3HR2 - chains A and B of the 3 polymer chains in the assembly; structure by fiber diffraction, 5.16 A resolution (low resolution: residue-level contacts below are approximate; hydrogen-bond / salt-bridge calls are withheld).

# Chain A
Protein: Collagen alpha-1(I) chain
From: Rattus norvegicus
UniProtKB: P02454 (CO1A1_RAT); residues 1-1056 here correspond to UniProt positions 152-1207 (UniProt number = residue number + 151)
Amino-acid sequence (1056 residues; row label = number of the first residue in the row):
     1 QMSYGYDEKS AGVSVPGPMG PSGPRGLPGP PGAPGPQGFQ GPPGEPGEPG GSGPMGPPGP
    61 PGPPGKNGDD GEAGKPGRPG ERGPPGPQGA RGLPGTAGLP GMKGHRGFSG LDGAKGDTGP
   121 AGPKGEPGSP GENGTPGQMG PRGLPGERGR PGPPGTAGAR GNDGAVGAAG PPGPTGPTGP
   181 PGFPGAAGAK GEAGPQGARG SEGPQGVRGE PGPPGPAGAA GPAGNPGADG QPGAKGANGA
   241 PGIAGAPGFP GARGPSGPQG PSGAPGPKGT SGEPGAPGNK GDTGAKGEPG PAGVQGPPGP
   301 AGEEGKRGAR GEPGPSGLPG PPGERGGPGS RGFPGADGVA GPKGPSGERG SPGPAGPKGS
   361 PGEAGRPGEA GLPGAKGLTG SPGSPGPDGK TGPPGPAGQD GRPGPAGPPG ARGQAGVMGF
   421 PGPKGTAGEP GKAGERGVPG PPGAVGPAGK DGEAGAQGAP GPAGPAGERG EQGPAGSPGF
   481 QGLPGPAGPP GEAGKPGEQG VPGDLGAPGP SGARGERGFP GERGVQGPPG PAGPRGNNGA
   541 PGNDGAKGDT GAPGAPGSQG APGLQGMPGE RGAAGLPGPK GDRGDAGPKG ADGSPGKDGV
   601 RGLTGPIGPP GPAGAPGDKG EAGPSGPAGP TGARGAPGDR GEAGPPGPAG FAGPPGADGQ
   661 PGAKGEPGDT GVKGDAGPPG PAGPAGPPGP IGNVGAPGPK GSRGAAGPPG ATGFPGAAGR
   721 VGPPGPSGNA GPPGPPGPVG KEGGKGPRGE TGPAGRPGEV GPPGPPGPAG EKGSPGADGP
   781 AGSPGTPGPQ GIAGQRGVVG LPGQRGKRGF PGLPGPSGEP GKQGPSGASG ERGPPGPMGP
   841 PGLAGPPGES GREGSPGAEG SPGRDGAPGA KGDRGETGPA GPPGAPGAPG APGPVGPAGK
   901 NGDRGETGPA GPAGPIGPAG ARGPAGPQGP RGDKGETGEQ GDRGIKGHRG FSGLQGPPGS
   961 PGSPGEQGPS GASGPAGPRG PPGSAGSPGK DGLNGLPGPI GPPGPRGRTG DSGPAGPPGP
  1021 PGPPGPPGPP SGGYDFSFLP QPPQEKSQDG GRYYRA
Not modelled in the structure: 1055-1056
Modified residues: Pro28, Pro31, Pro34, Pro43, Pro46, Pro49, Pro61, Pro64, Pro79, Pro85, Pro94, Pro100, Pro127, Pro130, Pro136, Pro145, Pro151, Pro154, Pro172, Pro181, Pro184, Pro211, Pro214, Pro226, Pro232, Pro241, Pro247, Pro250, Pro265, Pro274, Pro277, Pro289, Pro298, Pro313, Pro319, Pro322, Pro328, Pro334, Pro352, Pro361, Pro367, Pro373, Pro382, Pro385, Pro394, Pro403, Pro409, Pro421, Pro430, Pro439, Pro442, Pro460, Pro478, Pro484, Pro490, Pro496, Pro502, Pro508, Pro520, Pro529, Pro541, Pro553, Pro556, Pro562, Pro568, Pro577, Pro610, Pro616, Pro637, Pro646, Pro655, Pro661, Pro667, Pro679, Pro688, Pro697, Pro709, Pro715, Pro724, Pro733, Pro736, Pro757, Pro763, Pro766, Pro775, Pro784, Pro802, Pro811, Pro814, Pro820, Pro835, Pro841, Pro847, Pro856, Pro862, Pro868, Pro883, Pro886, Pro889, Pro958, Pro961, Pro964, Pro982, Pro988, Pro997, Pro1002, Pro1003, Pro1018, Pro1021, Pro1024, Pro1027 (4-hydroxyproline; HYP); Lys103, Lys700, Lys934, Lys946 (5-hydroxylysine; LYZ)
Swiss-Prot annotation at these positions:
  - region: Gln1 to Pro16 (Nonhelical region (N-terminal)), Gly1025 to Asp1035 (Major antigenic determinant (of neutral salt-extracted rat skin collagen)), Ser1031 to Ala1056 (Nonhelical region (C-terminal))
  - motif (Cell attachment site): Arg583 to Asp585, Arg931 to Asp933
  - modified residue: Gln1 (Pyrrolidone carboxylic acid), Lys9 (Allysine), Ser10 (Phosphoserine), Pro28 (4-hydroxyproline), Pro31 (4-hydroxyproline), Pro34 (4-hydroxyproline), Pro43 (4-hydroxyproline), Pro46 (4-hydroxyproline), Pro49 (4-hydroxyproline), Pro64 (4-hydroxyproline), Pro79 (4-hydroxyproline), Pro85 (4-hydroxyproline), Pro94 (4-hydroxyproline), Pro100 (4-hydroxyproline), Ser109 (Phosphoserine), Pro127 (4-hydroxyproline), Pro130 (4-hydroxyproline), Pro136 (4-hydroxyproline), Pro145 (4-hydroxyproline), Pro151 (4-hydroxyproline) and 100 more in UniProt

# Chain B
Protein: Collagen alpha-2(I) chain
From: Rattus norvegicus
UniProtKB: P02466 (CO1A2_RAT); residues -1 to 1026 here correspond to UniProt positions 86-1113 (UniProt number = residue number + 87)
Amino-acid sequence (1028 residues; each row starts with the number of its first residue; numbers below 1 keep their minus sign (Gln-1 is residue -1)):
    -1 QYSDKGVSAG PGPMGLMGPR GPPGAVGAPG PQGFQGPAGE PGEPGQTGPA GSRGPAGPPG
    59 KAGEDGHPGK PGRPGERGVV GPQGARGFPG TPGLPGFKGI RGHNGLDGLK GQPGAQGVKG
   119 EPGAPGENGT PGQAGARGLP GERGRVGAPG PAGARGSDGS VGPVGPAGPI GSAGPPGFPG
   179 APGPKGELGP VGNPGPAGPA GPRGEAGLPG LSGPVGPPGN PGANGLTGAK GATGLPGVAG
   239 APGLPGPRGI PGPVGAAGAT GPRGLVGEPG PAGSKGETGN KGEPGSAGAQ GPPGPSGEEG
   299 KRGSPGEPGS AGPAGPPGLR GSPGSRGLPG ADGRAGVMGP PGNRGSTGPA GVRGPNGDAG
   359 RPGEPGLMGP RGLPGSPGNV GPAGKEGPVG LPGIDGRPGP IGPAGPRGEA GNIGFPGPKG
   419 PSGDPGKPGE KGHPGLAGAR GAPGPDGNNG AQGPPGPQGV QGGKGEQGPA GPPGFQGLPG
   479 PSGTAGEVGK PGERGLPGEF GLPGPAGPRG ERGPPGESGA AGPSGPIGIR GPSGAPGPDG
   539 NKGEAGAVGA PGSAGASGPG GLPGERGAAG IPGGKGEKGE TGLRGEIGNP GRDGARGAPG
   599 AIGAPGPAGA SGDRGEAGAA GPSGPAGPRG SPGERGEVGP AGPNGFAGPA GSAGQPGAKG
   659 EKGTKGPKGE NGIVGPTGPV GAAGPSGPNG PPGPAGSRGD GGPPGMTGFP GAAGRTGPPG
   719 PSGITGPPGP PGAAGKEGIR GPRGDQGPVG RTGEIGASGP PGFAGEKGPS GEPGTTGPPG
   779 TAGPQGLLGA PGILGLPGSR GERGQPGIAG ALGEPGPLGI AGPPGARGPP GAVGSPGVNG
   839 APGEAGRDGN PGSDGPPGRD GQPGHKGERG YPGNIGPTGA AGAPGPHGSV GPAGKHGNRG
   899 EPGPAGSVGP VGAVGPRGPS GPQGIRGDKG EPGDKGARGL PGLKGHNGLQ GLPGLAGLHG
   959 DQGAPGPVGP AGPRGPAGPS GPIGKDGRSG HPGPVGPAGV RGSQGSQGPA GPPGPPGPPG
  1019 PPGVSGGG
Not modelled in the structure: -1 to 0
Modified residues: Pro21, Pro27, Pro39, Pro42, Pro57, Pro66, Pro72, Pro87, Pro90, Pro93, Pro111, Pro120, Pro123, Pro129, Pro138, Pro147, Pro174, Pro177, Pro180, Pro192, Pro207, Pro216, Pro234, Pro240, Pro243, Pro249, Pro267, Pro282, Pro291, Pro315, Pro321, Pro327, Pro360, Pro363, Pro372, Pro375, Pro390, Pro396, Pro414, Pro423, Pro426, Pro441, Pro453, Pro471, Pro477, Pro489, Pro501, Pro513, Pro534, Pro561, Pro570, Pro597, Pro603, Pro654, Pro708, Pro717, Pro726, Pro729, Pro771, Pro777, Pro789, Pro795, Pro804, Pro813, Pro822, Pro828, Pro834, Pro840, Pro849, Pro855, Pro861, Pro870, Pro1011, Pro1014, Pro1017 (4-hydroxyproline; HYP); Lys96, Lys117, Lys183, Lys228, Lys273, Lys657, Lys933 (5-hydroxylysine; LYZ)
Swiss-Prot annotation at these positions:
  - motif (Cell attachment site): Arg696 to Asp698, Arg741 to Asp743, Arg924 to Asp926
  - modified residue: Gln-1 (Pyrrolidone carboxylic acid), Lys3 (Allysine)

# Interface between chain A and chain B
Residue-residue contacts (179; chain A residue first):
  Gly50(A) - Gly43(B)
  Gly65(A) - Gly58(B)
  Asp70(A) - Gly61(B)
  Gly77(A) - Pro69(B)
  Gly92(A) - Gly85(B)
  Gly95(A) - Gly88(B)
  Gly104(A) - Gly97(B)
  Gly128(A) - Gly118(B)
  Met139(A) - Gly130(B)
  Gly140(A) - Gly130(B)
  Arg150(A) - Gly142(B)
  Gly161(A) - Gly154(B)
  Gly164(A) - Gly157(B)
  Val166(A) - Gly160(B)
  Gly167(A) - Gly160(B)
  Ala169(A) - Gly163(B)
  Gly170(A) - Gly163(B)
  Gly173(A) - Gly166(B)
  Thr175(A) - Gly169(B)
  Thr178(A) - Gly172(B)
  Pro181(A) - Gly175(B)
  Gly185(A) - Gly178(B)
  Ala187(A) - Gly181(B)
  Gly188(A) - Gly181(B)
  Lys190(A) - Gly184(B)
  Gly194(A) - Gly187(B)
  Gly203(A) - Gly196(B)
  Gly209(A) - Gly202(B)
  Pro211(A) - Gly205(B)
  Gly215(A) - Gly208(B)
  Pro232(A) - Gly226(B)
  Asn238(A) - Gly229(B)
  Gly239(A) - Gly232(B)
  Ala240(A) - Gly232(B)
  Pro241(A) - Leu233(B)
  Gly245(A) - Gly238(B)
  Ala246(A) - Gly238(B)
  Gly248(A) - Gly241(B)
  Pro250(A) - Leu242(B)
  Arg253(A) - Gly244(B)
  Gln259(A) - Val252(B)
  Pro265(A) - Gly259(B)
  Gly269(A) - Gly262(B)
  Gly278(A) - Ala270(B)
  Gly278(A) - Gly271(B)
  Asn279(A) - Gly271(B)
  Gly281(A) - Lys273(B)
  Gly287(A) - Gly280(B)
  Gly290(A) - Gly283(B)
  Ala292(A) - Gly283(B)
  Ala292(A) - Ser284(B)
  Gly293(A) - Gly286(B)
  Gly302(A) - Gly295(B)
  Glu304(A) - Glu296(B)
  Gly305(A) - Gly298(B)
  Arg307(A) - Gly301(B)
  Gly308(A) - Arg300(B)
  Gly308(A) - Gly301(B)
  Gly326(A) - Gly319(B)
  Gly329(A) - Gly322(B)
  Ser330(A) - Gly322(B)
  Gly338(A) - Gly331(B)
  Gly341(A) - Ala333(B)
  Lys343(A) - Gly334(B)
  Gly347(A) - Gly340(B)
  Gly350(A) - Gly343(B)
  Pro352(A) - Thr345(B)
  Gly353(A) - Gly346(B)
  Gly356(A) - Gly349(B)
  Lys358(A) - Gly352(B)
  Gly359(A) - Gly352(B)
  Pro361(A) - Gly355(B)
  Gly362(A) - Gly355(B)
  Pro367(A) - Gly361(B)
  Gly368(A) - Gly361(B)
  Ala370(A) - Gly364(B)
  Gly383(A) - Gly376(B)
  Gly386(A) - Val378(B)
  Asp388(A) - Ala381(B)
  Gly389(A) - Ala381(B)
  Gly398(A) - Pro390(B)
  Gly398(A) - Gly391(B)
  Gly413(A) - Gly406(B)
  Gly437(A) - Gly430(B)
  Pro442(A) - Gly436(B)
  Gly443(A) - Gly436(B)
  Gly467(A) - Gly460(B)
  Gly476(A) - Ala468(B)
  Gly476(A) - Gly469(B)
  Gly497(A) - Gly490(B)
  Glu498(A) - Gly490(B)
  Gly506(A) - Gly499(B)
  Gly509(A) - Pro501(B)
  Gly515(A) - Arg507(B)
  Gly515(A) - Gly508(B)
  Arg517(A) - Gly508(B)
  Gly524(A) - Gly517(B)
  Gly527(A) - Gly520(B)
  Gly530(A) - Ser522(B)
  Pro541(A) - Gly532(B)
  Gly548(A) - Gly541(B)
  Gly551(A) - Gly544(B)
  Ala552(A) - Gly544(B)
  Gly563(A) - Ser555(B)
  Gly563(A) - Gly556(B)
  Gly569(A) - Gly562(B)
  Gly572(A) - Gly565(B)
  Gly575(A) - Gly568(B)
  Leu576(A) - Gly568(B)
  Gly581(A) - Gly574(B)
  Arg583(A) - Lys576(B)
  Gly584(A) - Lys576(B)
  Gly587(A) - Gly580(B)
  Gly590(A) - Arg582(B)
  Ala591(A) - Gly583(B)
  Asp592(A) - Gly583(B)
  Gly593(A) - Glu584(B)
  Pro595(A) - Gly586(B)
  Asp598(A) - Gly589(B)
  Gly599(A) - Gly592(B)
  Gly602(A) - Gly595(B)
  Ile607(A) - Gly601(B)
  Pro610(A) - Gly601(B)
  Lys619(A) - Gly610(B)
  Ser625(A) - Ala617(B)
  Gly641(A) - Gly634(B)
  Gly644(A) - Val636(B)
  Gly644(A) - Gly637(B)
  Pro646(A) - Ala639(B)
  Gly650(A) - Gly643(B)
  Gly653(A) - Gly646(B)
  Pro661(A) - Gly655(B)
  Gly662(A) - Gly655(B)
  Gly668(A) - Gly661(B)
  Gly692(A) - Gly685(B)
  Lys700(A) - Gly694(B)
  Gly704(A) - Gly697(B)
  Gly707(A) - Gly699(B)
  Gly719(A) - Gly712(B)
  Gly737(A) - Gly730(B)
  Gly758(A) - Gly751(B)
  Gly767(A) - Gly760(B)
  Gly773(A) - Gly766(B)
  Pro802(A) - Leu794(B)
  Gly809(A) - Gly802(B)
  Gly818(A) - Gly811(B)
  Gly821(A) - Gly814(B)
  Ser829(A) - Gly823(B)
  Gly833(A) - Gly826(B)
  Gly845(A) - Asn837(B)
  Gly851(A) - Gly844(B)
  Gly857(A) - Gly850(B)
  Gly869(A) - Pro861(B)
  Gly872(A) - Gly865(B)
  Thr877(A) - Gly868(B)
  Ala880(A) - Gly871(B)
  Ala898(A) - Gly889(B)
  Lys900(A) - Gly892(B)
  Asn901(A) - Lys893(B)
  Gly911(A) - Gly904(B)
  Gly914(A) - Gly907(B)
  Gly920(A) - Val912(B)
  Arg922(A) - Gly913(B)
  Gly926(A) - Gly916(B)
  Gly935(A) - Lys927(B)
  Gly938(A) - Gly931(B)
  Gly941(A) - Gly934(B)
  Gly947(A) - Gly940(B)
  Gly950(A) - Gly943(B)
  Gly971(A) - Gly964(B)
  Gly974(A) - Val966(B)
  Gly986(A) - Ser978(B)
  Gly989(A) - Ile981(B)
  Gly995(A) - Gly988(B)
  Gly998(A) - Gly991(B)
  Pro1003(A) - Gly997(B)
  Gly1007(A) - Arg999(B)
  Arg1008(A) - Gly1000(B)
  Thr1009(A) - Gly1000(B)
Also at the interface, not in a pair above, chain A (336 interface residues in all): Gly26, Ala33, Gly41, Pro43, Gly44, Pro46, Ser52, Gly53, Gly59, Asn67, Gly71, Glu72, Gly74, Lys103, His105, Gly107, Gly110, Leu111, Gly116, Gly119, Gly122, Lys124, Pro127, Pro130, Arg148, Gly149, Arg160, Pro172, Gly176, Ala193, Gln196, Gly197, Arg199, Gln205, Gly212, Pro214, Ala220, Ala223, Gly230, Gln231, Gly242, Ala244, Phe249, Gly260, Lys280, Pro289, Pro291, Val294, Ala301, Arg310, Gly320, Pro328, Ser346, Glu348, Arg349, Ser351, Ala355, Gly365, Gly371, Lys376, Pro385, Gly395, Ala397, Gln399, Pro403, Ala406, Ala415, Gly428, Pro430, Pro439, Ala454, Ala463, Arg469, Gly473, Ala475, Ser477, Gly479, Phe480, Gln481, Pro484, Glu516, Gly518, Pro520, Val525, Pro529, Ala532, Asn538, Pro553, Gly557, Gln559, Pro562, Leu564, Arg571, Ala573, Pro577, Asp582, Val600, Thr604, Gly605, Ala613, Gly614, Pro616, Ala622, Gly626, Ala633, Arg634, Gly638, Arg640, Ala643, Gly665, Gly680, Gly689, Ile691, Val694, Pro697, Ser702, Arg703, Gly710, Gly713, Gly722, Ser727, Glu759, Pro775, Gly776, Gly779, Gly785, Pro787, Val798, Val799, Gly806, Phe810, Pro811, Gly812, Pro814, Gly815, Pro820, Gly836, Ala844, Gly854, Pro856, Gly875, Gly893, Gly896, Gly899, Gly902, Ala910, Ala913, Ile916, Ala919, Ala921, Gln928, Lys934, Lys946, His948, Pro958, Gly959, Pro964, Ser973, Lys990, Pro997, Pro999, Ile1000, Gly1001, Pro1017, Pro1018
Also at the interface, not in a pair above, chain B (306 interface residues in all): Gly19, Gly25, Gly34, Ala36, Gly37, Gly40, Gln44, Gly46, Gly52, Lys59, Gly64, Gly67, Arg84, Phe95, Lys96, Gly100, Gly103, Lys108, Pro111, Gly112, Gly115, Val116, Glu119, Gly121, Glu140, Arg141, Pro177, Gly190, Gly193, Gly199, Gly214, Gly217, Gly223, Leu224, Thr231, Pro234, Gly235, Val236, Ala237, Gly253, Ser272, Pro282, Gly292, Pro293, Ser302, Gly313, Arg332, Pro338, Pro339, Ser344, Gly358, Gly370, Asn377, Pro380, Gly382, Val387, Arg395, Pro398, Gly421, Gly424, Pro432, Gly445, Pro455, Gly461, Gly466, Pro467, Gly472, Phe473, Gly478, Gly511, Gly514, Ser516, Pro521, Gly523, Pro530, Ala543, Gly550, Ser551, Ala554, Glu563, Ala567, Gly577, Ile585, Asn587, Arg590, Gly598, Ala602, Gly604, Gly607, Ala608, Glu614, Gly616, Ala618, Gly625, Gly631, Phe644, Gln653, Gly658, Val672, Gly682, Gly688, Gly691, Ser695, Gly700, Gly703, Thr705, Thr714, Gly715, Pro719, Ser720, Thr750, Lys765, Gly769, Gly772, Gly778, Thr779, Gly790, Gly799, Gln803, Gly805, Ile806, Gly808, Glu812, Gly829, Val836, Gly847, Asn848, Gly862, Tyr869, His885, Val888, Ala891, Gly895, Gly901, Ala903, Val909, Gly910, Ala911, Ser918, Gly919, Gly928, Leu938, Pro951, Leu956, Pro965, Gly982, His989, Pro990, Pro992, Gly994, Gly1009

# Summary
336 residues of chain A and 306 residues of chain B are in contact.
Chain A is Collagen alpha-1(I) chain and chain B is Collagen alpha-2(I) chain, both from Rattus norvegicus;
the structure, Low resolution, molecular envelope structure of type I collagen in situ, was determined by
fiber diffraction, deposited together with 3HQV.
